8A1X - chains A and E of the 6 polymer chains in the assembly; structure by electron microscopy, 3.20 A resolution.

== Chain A ==
Molecule: Na(+)-translocating NADH-quinone reductase subunit A
Organism: Vibrio cholerae
Notes: EC 7.2.1.1
UniProt: A0A655PZA5 (A0A655PZA5_VIBCL); residues 1-446 here correspond to UniProt positions 17-462 (UniProt number = residue number + 16)
Amino-acid sequence (446 residues; row label = number of the first residue in the row):
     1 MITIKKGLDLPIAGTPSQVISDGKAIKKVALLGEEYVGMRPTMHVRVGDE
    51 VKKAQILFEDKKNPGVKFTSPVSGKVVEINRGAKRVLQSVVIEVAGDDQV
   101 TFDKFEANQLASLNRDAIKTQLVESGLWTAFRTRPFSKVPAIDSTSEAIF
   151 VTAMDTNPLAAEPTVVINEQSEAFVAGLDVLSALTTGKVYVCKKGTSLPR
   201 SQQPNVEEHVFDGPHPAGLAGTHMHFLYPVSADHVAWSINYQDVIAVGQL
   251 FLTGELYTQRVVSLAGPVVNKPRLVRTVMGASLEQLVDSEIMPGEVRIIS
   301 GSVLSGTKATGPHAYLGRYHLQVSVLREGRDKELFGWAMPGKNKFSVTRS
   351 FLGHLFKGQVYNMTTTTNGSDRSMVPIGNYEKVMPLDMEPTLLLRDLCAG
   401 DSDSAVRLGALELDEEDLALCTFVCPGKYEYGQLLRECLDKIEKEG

== Chain E ==
Molecule: Na(+)-translocating NADH-quinone reductase subunit E
Organism: Vibrio cholerae
Notes: EC 7.2.1.1
UniProt: A0A085QWM0 (A0A085QWM0_VIBCL); residues 1-198 here = UniProt positions 1-198
Amino-acid sequence (198 residues; row label = number of the first residue in the row):
     1 MEHYISLLVKSIFIENMALSFFLGMCTFLAVSKKVKTSFGLGIAVIVVLT
    51 ISVPVNNLVYNLVLKPDALVEGVDLSFLNFITFIGVIAALVQILEMILDR
   101 FFPPLYNALGIFLPLITVNCAIFGGVSFMVQRDYSFAESVVYGFGSGVGW
   151 MLAIVALAGIREKMKYSDVPPGLRGLGITFITAGLMALGFMSFSGVQL
Not modelled in the structure: 1, 197-198
Bound ions: 2Fe-2S cluster Fe: Cys26, Cys120 (shared with 2 residues of chain D)
Small-molecule neighbours: 2Fe-2S cluster (FES): Gly24, Met25, Cys26, Thr27, Cys120

== Chain A / chain E interface ==
Residue-residue contacts (8):
  Ser373(A) - Tyr166(E)
  Met374(A) - Tyr166(E)  hydrogen bond (backbone-side chain)
  Arg395(A) - Tyr166(E)
  Asp396(A) - Lys165(E)  salt bridge
  Cys398(A) - Tyr166(E)  hydrophobic
  Ala399(A) - Lys165(E)
  Arg407(A) - Lys36(E)
  Tyr429(A) - Tyr166(E)  hydrogen bond
Other interface residues (no listed pair), chain A (9 interface residues in all): Asp401
Other interface residues (no listed pair), chain E (4 interface residues in all): Lys163

== In short ==
9 residues of chain A face 4 of chain E across their interface, with 2 hydrogen bonds and 1 salt bridge. Among
the polar pairs are Asp396(A)-Lys165(E), Met374(A)-Tyr166(E) and Tyr429(A)-Tyr166(E). Ligands of chain E:
2Fe-2S cluster. Cys26(E) and Cys120(E) coordinate a 2Fe-2S cluster Fe ion.
Chain A is Na(+)-translocating NADH-quinone reductase subunit A and chain E is Na(+)-translocating
NADH-quinone reductase subunit E, both from Vibrio cholerae; the structure, Sodium pumping NADH-quinone
oxidoreductase with inhibitor DQA, was determined by electron microscopy, deposited together with 8A1T, 8A1U,
8A1V, 8A1W, 8A1Y, 8ACW and 8ACY.
